Entry 5ZZW (X-ray diffraction, 2.60 A resolution); this record covers chain B.

[Chain B]
Molecule: Protein arginine methyltransferase NDUFAF7 homolog, mitochondrial
From: Dictyostelium discoideum
Notes: EC 2.1.1.320
UniProt: Q54S83 (NDUF7_DICDI); residues 76-484 here = UniProt positions 76-484
Chain sequence (414 residues; each row starts with the number of its first residue):
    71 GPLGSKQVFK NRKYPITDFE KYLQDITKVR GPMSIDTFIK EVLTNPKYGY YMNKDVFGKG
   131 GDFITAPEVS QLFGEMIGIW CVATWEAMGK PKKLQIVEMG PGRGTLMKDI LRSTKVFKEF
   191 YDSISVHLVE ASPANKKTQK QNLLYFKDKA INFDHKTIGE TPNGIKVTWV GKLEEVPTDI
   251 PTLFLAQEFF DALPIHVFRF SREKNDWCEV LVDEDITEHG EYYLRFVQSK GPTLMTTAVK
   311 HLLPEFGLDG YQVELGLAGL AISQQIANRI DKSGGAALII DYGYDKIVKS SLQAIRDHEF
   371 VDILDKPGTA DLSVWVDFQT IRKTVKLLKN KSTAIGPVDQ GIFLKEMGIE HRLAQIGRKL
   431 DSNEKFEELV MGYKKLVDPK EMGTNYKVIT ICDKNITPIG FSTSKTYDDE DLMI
Disordered / not traced: 71-82, 483-484
Construct notes: expression tag (71-75)
Residues lining bound ligands: S-adenosylhomocysteine (SAH): Tyr-121, Phe-133, Thr-135, Pro-137, Glu-138, Glu-168, Gly-170, Pro-171, Gly-172, Val-199, Glu-200, Ala-201, Ser-202, Asn-205, Gln-209, Gly-241, Gln-257, Glu-258, Phe-259, Leu-263
UniProt features mapped onto this chain:
  - mutagenesis: Gly-170 (G170V: Fails to complement the null phenotype)
Reported in the primary citation:
  - interface residues: Lys-219
  - mutagenesis - G170V/G172V, E200A: abolished binding to S-adenosylhomocysteine
  - mutagenesis - G170V/G172V, E200A: abolished binding to SAM
  - mutagenesis - T135A: decreased binding to cofactor
  - mutagenesis - T135A: decreased binding to S-adenosylhomocysteine

[Overview]
Ligands of chain B: S-adenosylhomocysteine. Curated annotation (UniProt) lists one mutagenesis site. The paper
reports that G170V/G172V and E200A abolish binding to S-adenosylhomocysteine; the interface residue Lys-219.
Chain B is Protein arginine methyltransferase NDUFAF7 homolog, mitochondrial (Dictyostelium discoideum); the
structure, Proteobacterial origin of protein arginine methylation and regulation of Complex I assembly by
MidA, was determined by X-ray diffraction together with 5ZTZ and 5ZU0 from the same study.
